Entry 8WO5 (electron microscopy, 7.40 A resolution (low resolution: residue-level contacts below are approximate; hydrogen-bond / salt-bridge calls are withheld)); this record covers chains 5 and ZA of the 417 polymer chains in the assembly.

[Chain 5 (and ZA)]
Molecule: Flagellar basal-body rod protein FlgG
Source organism: Salmonella enterica subsp. enterica serovar Typhimurium str. LT2
Notes: chain ZA of this document is another copy of the same molecule, construct and numbering; everything in this record applies to it too
Reference sequence: P0A1J3 (FLGG_SALTY); numbering as in UniProt (aligned over 1-260)
Chain sequence (260 residues; numbered 1 to 260; the number before each row is that of its first residue):
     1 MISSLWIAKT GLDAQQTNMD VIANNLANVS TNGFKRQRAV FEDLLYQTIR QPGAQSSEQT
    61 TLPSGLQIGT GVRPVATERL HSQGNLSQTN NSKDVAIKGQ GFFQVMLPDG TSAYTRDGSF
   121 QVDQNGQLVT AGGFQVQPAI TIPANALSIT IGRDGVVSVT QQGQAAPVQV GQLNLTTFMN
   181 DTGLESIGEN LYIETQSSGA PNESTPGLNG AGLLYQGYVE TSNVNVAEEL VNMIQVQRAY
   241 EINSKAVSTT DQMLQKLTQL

[How chain 5 and chain ZA interact]
Residue-residue contacts - 110 pairs, chain 5 then chain ZA:
  Gln16(5) - Ile2(ZA)
  Gln16(5) - Ser3(ZA)
  Gln16(5) - Ser4(ZA)
  Gln16(5) - Met253(ZA)
  Thr17(5) - Ile68(ZA)
  Met19(5) - Ser4(ZA)
  Met19(5) - Ala246(ZA)
  Met19(5) - Thr249(ZA)
  Met19(5) - Thr250(ZA)
  Met19(5) - Met253(ZA)
  Asp20(5) - Ser3(ZA)
  Asp20(5) - Ser4(ZA)
  Asp20(5) - Ile7(ZA)
  Ala23(5) - Ser4(ZA)
  Ala23(5) - Ile7(ZA)
  Asn24(5) - Ile7(ZA)
  Asn24(5) - Tyr46(ZA)
  Asn24(5) - Gly69(ZA)
  Asn24(5) - Thr70(ZA)
  Leu26(5) - Ile242(ZA)
  Leu26(5) - Asn243(ZA)
  Ala27(5) - Ile7(ZA)
  Ala27(5) - Gly11(ZA)
  Ala27(5) - Val72(ZA)
  Asn28(5) - Asp43(ZA)
  Asn28(5) - Gly71(ZA)
  Asn28(5) - Val72(ZA)
  Ser30(5) - Gln15(ZA)
  Ser30(5) - Asn18(ZA)
  Ser30(5) - Phe41(ZA)
  Thr31(5) - Phe41(ZA)
  Thr31(5) - Glu42(ZA)
  Thr31(5) - Asp43(ZA)
  Thr31(5) - Val72(ZA)
  Asn32(5) - Arg38(ZA)
  Phe34(5) - Asp43(ZA)
  Phe34(5) - Tyr46(ZA)
  Gln37(5) - Tyr46(ZA)
  Gln37(5) - Gln67(ZA)
  Pro74(5) - Leu66(ZA)
  Val75(5) - Arg50(ZA)
  Val75(5) - Leu66(ZA)
  Ala76(5) - Ser64(ZA)
  Ala76(5) - Gly65(ZA)
  Ala76(5) - Leu66(ZA)
  Thr77(5) - Ser64(ZA)
  Thr77(5) - Gly65(ZA)
  Thr77(5) - Leu66(ZA)
  Thr77(5) - Gln67(ZA)
  Thr89(5) - Arg38(ZA)
  Asp94(5) - Arg38(ZA)
  Ser119(5) - Val40(ZA)
  Ser119(5) - Glu78(ZA)
  Gln121(5) - Glu78(ZA)
  Val122(5) - Met179(ZA)
  Val122(5) - Asn180(ZA)
  Asp123(5) - Met179(ZA)
  Asp123(5) - Asn180(ZA)
  Asp123(5) - Ser197(ZA)
  Gln124(5) - Met179(ZA)
  Gln124(5) - Gln196(ZA)
  Gln124(5) - Ser197(ZA)
  Gln124(5) - Gly199(ZA)
  Gly126(5) - Met179(ZA)
  Ala131(5) - Val75(ZA)
  Ile142(5) - Met179(ZA)
  Ala144(5) - Met179(ZA)
  Asn145(5) - Asn209(ZA)
  Ala146(5) - Gln100(ZA)
  Thr182(5) - Ser64(ZA)
  Gly183(5) - Pro52(ZA)
  Glu185(5) - Gln51(ZA)
  Glu185(5) - Pro52(ZA)
  Glu185(5) - Gln67(ZA)
  Ser186(5) - Tyr46(ZA)
  Ser186(5) - Gln67(ZA)
  Gly188(5) - Asp43(ZA)
  Gly188(5) - Leu44(ZA)
  Gly188(5) - Tyr46(ZA)
  Glu189(5) - Glu42(ZA)
  Glu189(5) - Asp43(ZA)
  Asn190(5) - Phe41(ZA)
  Asn190(5) - Glu42(ZA)
  Asn190(5) - Asp43(ZA)
  Thr195(5) - Pro52(ZA)
  Gln196(5) - Gly53(ZA)
  Gln196(5) - Gln55(ZA)
  Gln196(5) - Thr61(ZA)
  Ser197(5) - Gly53(ZA)
  Ser197(5) - Pro63(ZA)
  Ser197(5) - Ser64(ZA)
  Val219(5) - Arg38(ZA)
  Val226(5) - Ile242(ZA)
  Leu230(5) - Ile242(ZA)
  Met233(5) - Lys245(ZA)
  Met233(5) - Ala246(ZA)
  Met233(5) - Thr249(ZA)
  Val236(5) - Met253(ZA)
  Gln237(5) - Thr249(ZA)
  Gln237(5) - Gln252(ZA)
  Gln237(5) - Met253(ZA)
  Gln237(5) - Lys256(ZA)
  Arg238(5) - Lys256(ZA)
  Tyr240(5) - Met253(ZA)
  Tyr240(5) - Leu257(ZA)
  Glu241(5) - Lys256(ZA)
  Ser244(5) - Lys256(ZA)
  Val247(5) - Leu260(ZA)
  Ser248(5) - Leu260(ZA)
  Asp251(5) - Leu260(ZA)
Also at the interface, not in a pair above, chain 5 (65 interface residues in all): Leu12, Val29, Arg73, Arg79, Gln88, Asn125, Pro143, Leu147, Gln162, Asn180, Leu184
Also at the interface, not in a pair above, chain ZA (64 interface residues in all): Ala8, Thr10, Arg36, Thr48, Ala54, Leu62, Leu80, Thr182, Ser198, Gly207, Leu208, Gly210, Glu228, Ala239

[Overview]
65 residues of chain 5 and 64 residues of chain ZA are in contact.
Both chains are Flagellar basal-body rod protein FlgG (Salmonella enterica subsp. enterica serovar Typhimurium
str. LT2). Entry 8WO5 (Cryo-EM structure of the intact flagellar motor-hook complex in the CCW state) was
determined by electron microscopy, deposited together with 8WHT, 8WIW, 8WK3, 8WK4, 8WKI, 8WKK and 11 further
entries.
